PDB entry 7DCX | electron microscopy, 5.90 A resolution (low resolution: residue-level contacts below are approximate; hydrogen-bond / salt-bridge calls are withheld) | chains A and C of the 9 polymer chains in the assembly

[Chain A]
Protein: The heavy chain of 3C1 fab that binds with the up RBD
Source organism: Mus musculus
Notes: antibody fragment or engineered binder
Sequence (222 residues; numbered 1 to 222; the number before each row is that of its first residue):
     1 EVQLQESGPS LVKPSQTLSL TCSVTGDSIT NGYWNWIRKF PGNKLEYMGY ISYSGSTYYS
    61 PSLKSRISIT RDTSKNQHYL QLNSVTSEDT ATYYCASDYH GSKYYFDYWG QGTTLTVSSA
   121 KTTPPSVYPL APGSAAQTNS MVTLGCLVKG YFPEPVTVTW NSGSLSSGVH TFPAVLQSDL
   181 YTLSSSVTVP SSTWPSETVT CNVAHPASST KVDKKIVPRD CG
Disordered / not traced: 1
Disulfides: Cys22-Cys95, Cys146-Cys201

[Chain C]
Protein: Spike glycoprotein
Source organism: Severe acute respiratory syndrome coronavirus 2
UniProt: P0DTC2 (SPIKE_SARS2); residue numbers follow UniProt; this construct covers 1-1208
Sequence (1261 residues; numbered 1 to 1261; the number before each row is that of its first residue):
     1 MFVFLVLLPL VSSQCVNLTT RTQLPPAYTN SFTRGVYYPD KVFRSSVLHS TQDLFLPFFS
    61 NVTWFHAIHV SGTNGTKRFD NPVLPFNDGV YFASTEKSNI IRGWIFGTTL DSKTQSLLIV
   121 NNATNVVIKV CEFQFCNDPF LGVYYHKNNK SWMESEFRVY SSANNCTFEY VSQPFLMDLE
   181 GKQGNFKNLR EFVFKNIDGY FKIYSKHTPI NLVRDLPQGF SALEPLVDLP IGINITRFQT
   241 LLALHRSYLT PGDSSSGWTA GAAAYYVGYL QPRTFLLKYN ENGTITDAVD CALDPLSETK
   301 CTLKSFTVEK GIYQTSNFRV QPTESIVRFP NITNLCPFGE VFNATRFASV YAWNRKRISN
   361 CVADYSVLYN SASFSTFKCY GVSPTKLNDL CFTNVYADSF VIRGDEVRQI APGQTGKIAD
   421 YNYKLPDDFT GCVIAWNSNN LDSKVGGNYN YLYRLFRKSN LKPFERDIST EIYQAGSTPC
   481 NGVEGFNCYF PLQSYGFQPT NGVGYQPYRV VVLSFELLHA PATVCGPKKS TNLVKNKCVN
   541 FNFNGLTGTG VLTESNKKFL PFQQFGRDIA DTTDAVRDPQ TLEILDITPC SFGGVSVITP
   601 GTNTSNQVAV LYQDVNCTEV PVAIHADQLT PTWRVYSTGS NVFQTRAGCL IGAEHVNNSY
   661 ECDIPIGAGI CASYQTQTNS PGSASSVASQ SIIAYTMSLG AENSVAYSNN SIAIPTNFTI
   721 SVTTEILPVS MTKTSVDCTM YICGDSTECS NLLLQYGSFC TQLNRALTGI AVEQDKNTQE
   781 VFAQVKQIYK TPPIKDFGGF NFSQILPDPS KPSKRSFIED LLFNKVTLAD AGFIKQYGDC
   841 LGDIAARDLI CAQKFNGLTV LPPLLTDEMI AQYTSALLAG TITSGWTFGA GAALQIPFAM
   901 QMAYRFNGIG VTQNVLYENQ KLIANQFNSA IGKIQDSLSS TASALGKLQD VVNQNAQALN
   961 TLVKQLSSNF GAISSVLNDI LSRLDPPEAE VQIDRLITGR LQSLQTYVTQ QLIRAAEIRA
  1021 SANLAATKMS ECVLGQSKRV DFCGKGYHLM SFPQSAPHGV VFLHVTYVPA QEKNFTTAPA
  1081 ICHDGKAHFP REGVFVSNGT HWFVTQRNFY EPQIITTDNT FVSGNCDVVI GIVNNTVYDP
  1141 LQPELDSFKE ELDKYFKNHT SPDVDLGDIS GINASVVNIQ KEIDRLNEVA KNLNESLIDL
  1201 QELGKYEQGS GYIPEAPRDG QAYVRKDGEW VLLSTFLENL YFQGDYKDDD DKHHHHHHHH
  1261 H
Disordered / not traced: 1-13, 70-76, 248-254, 621-640, 677-688, 812, 828-853, 1148-1261
Construct notes: engineered mutation Gly682 (Arg in P0DTC2), Ser683 (Arg in P0DTC2), Ser685 (Arg in P0DTC2), Pro986 (Lys in P0DTC2), Pro987 (Val in P0DTC2); expression tag (1209-1261)
UniProt features mapped onto this chain:
  - region: Asn280 to Cys301 (Putative superantigen), Arg403 to Asp405 (Integrin-binding motif), Asn448 to Phe456 (Immunodominant HLA epitope recognized by the CD8+), Pro681, Ala684 (Putative superantigen), Ser816 to Tyr837 (Fusion peptide 1), Lys835 to Phe855 (Fusion peptide 2), Asp1163 to Glu1202 (Heptad repeat 2)
  - site: Arg815, Ser816 (Cleavage)
  - glycosylation: Asn17 (N-linked (GlcNAc...) (complex) asparagine), Asn61 (N-linked (GlcNAc...) (hybrid) asparagine), Asn74 (N-linked (GlcNAc...) (complex) asparagine), Asn122 (N-linked (GlcNAc...) (hybrid) asparagine), Asn149 (N-linked (GlcNAc...) (complex) asparagine), Asn165 (N-linked (GlcNAc...) (complex) asparagine), Asn234 (N-linked (GlcNAc...) (high mannose) asparagine), Asn282 (N-linked (GlcNAc...) (complex) asparagine), Thr323 (O-linked (GalNAc) threonine), Ser325 (O-linked (HexNAc...) serine), Asn331 (N-linked (GlcNAc...) (complex) asparagine), Asn343 (N-linked (GlcNAc...) (complex) asparagine), Asn603 (N-linked (GlcNAc...) (hybrid) asparagine), Asn616 (N-linked (GlcNAc...) (complex) asparagine), Asn657 (N-linked (GlcNAc...) (complex) asparagine), Thr676 (O-linked (GlcNAc...) threonine), Thr678 (O-linked (GlcNAc...) threonine), Asn709 (N-linked (GlcNAc...) (high mannose) asparagine), Asn717 (N-linked (GlcNAc...) (hybrid) asparagine), Asn801 (N-linked (GlcNAc...) (hybrid) asparagine) and 6 more in UniProt
  - natural variant: Leu5 (L5F: In strain: Iota/B.1.526), Ser13 (S13I: In strain: Epsilon/B.1.427/B.1.429), Leu18 (L18F: In strain: Beta/B.1.351, Gamma/P.1 and 1 more), Thr19 (T19I: In strain: Omicron/BQ.1.1, Omicron/XBB.1.5 and 1 more; T19R: In strain: Delta/B.1.617.2, Omicron/BA.2 and 4 more), Thr20 (T20N: In strain: Gamma/P.1), Leu24 to Ala27 (sequence variant, change not given here; In strain: Omicron/BA.2, Omicron/BA.2.12.1 and 6 more), Pro26 (P26S: In strain: Gamma/P.1), Gln52 (Q52H: In strain: Omicron/EG.5.1), Ala67 (A67V: In strain: Eta/B.1.525, Omicron/BA.1), His69 to Val70 (deletion: In strain: Alpha/B.1.1.7, Eta/B.1.525 and 5 more), Gly75 (G75V: In strain: Lambda/C.37), Thr76 (T76I: In strain: Lambda/C.37), 82 further natural variant entries in UniProt
  - mutagenesis: His69 to Val70 (Increased incorporation of cleaved spike into virions), Asn121 (N121Q: Partial loss of biliverdin affinity), Arg190 (R190K: Partial loss of biliverdin affinity), Asn234 (N234Q: Increased resistance to neutralizing antibodies), Asn331 (N331Q: Reduced viral infectivity), Asn343 (N343Q: Reduced viral infectivity), Leu452 (L452R: Increased resistance to neutralizing antibodies. Decreases HLA binding to NF9 epitope. Increased binding affinity to human ACE2), Tyr453 (Y453F: Decreased HLA binding to NF9 epitope. Increased binding affinity to human ACE2), Ala475 (A475V: Increased resistance to neutralizing antibodies), Val483 (V483A: Increased resistance to neutralizing antibodies), Glu484 (E484D: Increased replication in human TMEM106B overexpressing cells), Phe490 (F490L: Increased resistance to neutralizing antibodies and human covalescent sera neutralization), 12 further mutagenesis entries in UniProt
Disulfides: Cys131-Cys166, Cys291-Cys301, Cys336-Cys361, Cys379-Cys432, Cys480-Cys488, Cys538-Cys590, Cys617-Cys649, Cys662-Cys671, Cys738-Cys760, Cys743-Cys749, Cys1032-Cys1043, Cys1082-Cys1126

[How chain A and chain C interact]
Contacting residue pairs - 20 pairs, chain A then chain C:
  Asn31(A) - Thr500(C)
  Gly32(A) - Thr500(C)
  Tyr33(A) - Gly502(C)
  Tyr33(A) - Gly504(C)
  Tyr33(A) - Tyr505(C)
  Tyr50(A) - Asp405(C)
  Tyr53(A) - Gln498(C)
  Tyr53(A) - Thr500(C)
  Tyr53(A) - Asn501(C)
  Ser56(A) - Tyr505(C)
  Thr57(A) - Tyr505(C)
  Tyr58(A) - Asp405(C)
  Tyr58(A) - Arg408(C)
  Tyr58(A) - Gln409(C)
  Pro61(A) - Arg408(C)
  Asp98(A) - Val503(C)
  His100(A) - Asn501(C)
  His100(A) - Gly502(C)
  His100(A) - Val503(C)
  His100(A) - Gln506(C)
Interface residues without a listed pair, chain A (15 interface residues in all): Thr30, Ser52, Tyr59, Tyr105
Interface residues without a listed pair, chain C (14 interface residues in all): Gly404, Asn439, Pro499

[Overview]
The interface between chain A and chain C involves 15 residues on one side and 14 on the other. UniProt lists
24 mutagenesis sites on chain C.
Chain A is the heavy chain of 3C1 fab that binds with the up RBD (Mus musculus) and chain C is Spike
glycoprotein (Severe acute respiratory syndrome coronavirus 2); the structure, S-3C1-F3a structure, two RBDs
are up and one RBD is down, each RBD binds with a ..., was determined by electron microscopy (same publication
as 7DCC, 7DD2 and 7DD8).
